PDB entry 6IHJ | X-ray diffraction, 2.70 A resolution | chains A and B

[Chain A]
Name: Nuclear RNA export factor 1
Organism: Drosophila melanogaster
UniProt: Q9U1H9 (NXF1_DROME); numbering as in UniProt (aligned over 359-544)
Chain sequence (191 residues; row label = number of the first residue in the row):
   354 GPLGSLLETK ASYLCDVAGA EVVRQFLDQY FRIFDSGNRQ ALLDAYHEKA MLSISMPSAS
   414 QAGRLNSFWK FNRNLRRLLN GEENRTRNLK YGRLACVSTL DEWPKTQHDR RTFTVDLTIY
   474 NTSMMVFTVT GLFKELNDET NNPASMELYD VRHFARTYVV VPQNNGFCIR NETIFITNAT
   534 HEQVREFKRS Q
Disordered / not traced: 354-355, 434, 490-502, 543-544
Differences from the reference sequence: expression tag (354-358)

[Chain B]
Name: NTF2-related export protein
Organism: Drosophila melanogaster
UniProt: Q9V3H8 (NXT1_DROME); numbering as in UniProt (aligned over 1-133)
Chain sequence (135 residues; each row starts with the number of its first residue; numbers below 1 keep their minus sign (Gly-1 is residue -1)):
    -1 GSMDSDLKAK VESCARTADT FTRLYYASVD NRRQQIGRLY LDNATLSWNG NGAIGRQMIE
    59 SYFQELPSSN HQLNTLDAQP IVDQAVSNQL AYLIMASGSV KFADQQLRKF QQTFIVTAEN
   119 DKWKVVSDCY RMQEV
Disordered / not traced: -1 to 0, 82-86
Differences from the reference sequence: expression tag (-1 to 0)

[Interface between chain A and chain B]
Contacting residue pairs - 80 pairs, chain A then chain B:
  Leu356(A) - Gln103(B)
  Ser358(A) - Asn49(B)
  Leu359(A) - Asn49(B)  hydrogen bond (backbone-side chain)
  Leu359(A) - Tyr60(B)  hydrogen bond (backbone-side chain)
  Leu359(A) - Leu64(B)  hydrophobic
  Leu360(A) - Trp46(B)  hydrophobic
  Leu360(A) - Asn47(B)  hydrogen bond (backbone-side chain)
  Leu360(A) - Asn49(B)
  Leu360(A) - Met130(B)  hydrophobic
  Glu361(A) - Asn47(B)
  Glu361(A) - Asn49(B)
  Thr362(A) - Asn47(B)
  Thr362(A) - Arg129(B)
  Lys363(A) - Asn47(B)  hydrogen bond (backbone-backbone)
  Lys363(A) - Gly48(B)
  Lys363(A) - Asn49(B)  hydrogen bond
  Lys363(A) - Arg129(B)  hydrogen bond (backbone-side chain)
  Ala364(A) - Arg129(B)  hydrogen bond (backbone-side chain)
  Ser365(A) - Arg129(B)
  Tyr366(A) - Ser45(B)
  Tyr366(A) - Gly48(B)
  Tyr366(A) - Gly50(B)
  Tyr366(A) - Ile52(B)
  Met404(A) - Gln77(B)
  Met404(A) - Pro78(B)
  Leu405(A) - Gln77(B)
  Ser406(A) - Asp75(B)  hydrogen bond
  Ser406(A) - Gln77(B)  hydrogen bond
  Ser408(A) - Asp75(B)
  Met409(A) - Thr73(B)
  Pro410(A) - Thr73(B)
  Gln414(A) - Asn72(B)
  Arg426(A) - Val9(B)
  Arg426(A) - Asp75(B)  salt bridge
  Arg426(A) - Ala76(B)  hydrogen bond (side chain-backbone)
  Asn427(A) - Asn72(B)
  Asn427(A) - Thr73(B)
  Asn427(A) - Leu74(B)  hydrogen bond (side chain-backbone)
  Leu428(A) - Ala13(B)  hydrophobic
  Leu428(A) - Leu74(B)  hydrogen bond (backbone-backbone)
  Leu428(A) - Ala76(B)
  Arg429(A) - Leu71(B)  hydrogen bond (side chain-backbone)
  Arg429(A) - Asn72(B)
  Arg438(A) - Glu10(B)
  Leu442(A) - Val9(B)  hydrophobic
  Tyr444(A) - Met1(B)  hydrophobic
  Thr467(A) - Arg129(B)
  Asp469(A) - Ser45(B)
  Asp469(A) - Cys127(B)  hydrogen bond
  Asp469(A) - Arg129(B)  salt bridge
  Thr471(A) - Thr43(B)  hydrogen bond (backbone-side chain)
  Thr471(A) - Ser125(B)  hydrogen bond
  Met477(A) - Ile79(B)  hydrophobic
  Val479(A) - Ile113(B)  hydrophobic
  Thr481(A) - Cys127(B)
  Thr483(A) - Arg129(B)
  His506(A) - Lys107(B)
  His506(A) - Gln109(B)  hydrogen bond
  His506(A) - Gln131(B)  hydrogen bond
  Ala508(A) - Met93(B)
  Ala508(A) - Gln109(B)
  Thr510(A) - Leu91(B)
  Thr510(A) - Thr111(B)  hydrogen bond
  Val514(A) - Asp81(B)
  Arg523(A) - Val80(B)  hydrogen bond (side chain-backbone)
  Arg523(A) - Asp81(B)  salt bridge
  Asn524(A) - Gln77(B)  hydrogen bond
  Asn524(A) - Pro78(B)  hydrogen bond (side chain-backbone)
  Asn524(A) - Ile79(B)
  Glu525(A) - Gln77(B)  hydrogen bond (backbone-side chain)
  Thr526(A) - Asp75(B)
  Thr526(A) - Leu91(B)
  Thr526(A) - Met93(B)
  Phe528(A) - Thr73(B)
  Phe528(A) - Met93(B)
  Phe528(A) - Ser95(B)
  Phe528(A) - Gln109(B)
  Thr533(A) - Lys107(B)
  Thr533(A) - Glu132(B)
  Thr533(A) - Val133(B)
Other interface residues (no listed pair), chain A (51 interface residues in all): Ile407, Thr439, Val468, Ile472, Arg509, Val512, Ile527, Thr530, Asn531, Gln536
Other interface residues (no listed pair), chain B (45 interface residues in all): Leu5, Asp17, Arg21, Val124, Asp126

[In short]
Chain A and chain B form an interface of 51 and 45 residues respectively; the contacts include 23 hydrogen
bonds and 3 salt bridges. Among the polar pairs are Arg426(A)-Asp75(B), Asp469(A)-Arg129(B) and
Arg523(A)-Asp81(B).
Chain A is Nuclear RNA export factor 1 and chain B is NTF2-related export protein, both from Drosophila
melanogaster; the structure, Crystal structure of Drosophila Nxf1 NTF2 domain in complex with Nxt1/p15, was
determined by X-ray diffraction, deposited together with 6IEW.
